2BM7 - chains B and C of the 3 polymer chains in the assembly; structure by X-ray diffraction, 2.70 A resolution.

# Chain B (and C)
Name: Pentapeptide repeat family protein
Source organism: Mycobacterium tuberculosis
Notes: chain C of this document is another copy of the same molecule, construct and numbering; everything in this record applies to it too
UniProt: O50390 (O50390_MYCTU); residue numbers follow UniProt; this construct covers 1-183
Sequence (186 residues; row label = number of the first residue in the row; numbers below 1 keep their minus sign (Gly-2 is residue -2)):
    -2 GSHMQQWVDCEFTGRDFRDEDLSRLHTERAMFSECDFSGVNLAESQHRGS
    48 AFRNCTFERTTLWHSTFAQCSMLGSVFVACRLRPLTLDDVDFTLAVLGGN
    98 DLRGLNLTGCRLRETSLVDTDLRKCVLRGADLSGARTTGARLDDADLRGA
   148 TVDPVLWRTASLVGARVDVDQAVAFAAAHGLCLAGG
Disordered / not traced: -2 to 2 (chain C: -2 to 3)

# Interface between chain B and chain C
Contacting residue pairs (23; chain B residue first):
  Arg26(B) with Arg26(C), hydrogen bond (backbone-side chain)
  Met28(B) with Glu25(C); Arg26(C), hydrogen bond
  Arg50(B) with Glu25(C), salt bridge; Arg45(C)
  Ser68(B) with Arg45(C), hydrogen bond
  Leu70(B) with Arg45(C)
  Asp88(B) with Arg45(C), salt bridge; Gln66(C), hydrogen bond; Asp85(C)
  Thr90(B) with Asp85(C)
  Arg108(B) with Leu84(C); Asp85(C), salt bridge
  Arg110(B) with Asn103(C), hydrogen bond; Thr105(C)
  Asp128(B) with Thr105(C)
  Thr148(B) with Arg125(C)
  Val149(B) with Arg125(C), hydrogen bond (backbone-side chain)
  Asp167(B) with Asp165(C); Val166(C), hydrogen bond (side chain-backbone); Asp167(C), hydrogen bond (side chain-backbone)
  Val170(B) with Val166(C), hydrophobic
  Leu180(B) with Val166(C), hydrophobic
Interface residues without a listed pair, chain B (18 interface residues in all): Asp6, Glu8, Gly46
Interface residues without a listed pair, chain C (15 interface residues in all): Val5, Asp6, Asp86

# In short
The interface between chain B and chain C involves 18 residues on one side and 15 on the other; the contacts
include 8 hydrogen bonds and 3 salt bridges. Among the polar pairs are Arg50(B)-Glu25(C), Asp88(B)-Arg45(C)
and Arg108(B)-Asp85(C).
Both chains are Pentapeptide repeat family protein (Mycobacterium tuberculosis). Entry 2BM7 (The Structure of
MfpA (Rv3361c, P3221 Crystal form). The Pentapeptide Repeat Protein from Mycobacterium tuberculosis Folds ...)
was determined by X-ray diffraction (same publication as 2BM4 and 2BM5).
